Entry 5VHH (electron microscopy, 6.10 A resolution (low resolution: residue-level contacts below are approximate; hydrogen-bond / salt-bridge calls are withheld)); this record covers chains X and Y of the 19 polymer chains in the assembly.

Chain X:
Molecule: 26S proteasome non-ATPase regulatory subunit 11
Source organism: Homo sapiens
UniProtKB: O00231 (PSD11_HUMAN); residues 38-422 here = UniProt positions 38-422
Sequence (385 residues; each row starts with the number of its first residue):
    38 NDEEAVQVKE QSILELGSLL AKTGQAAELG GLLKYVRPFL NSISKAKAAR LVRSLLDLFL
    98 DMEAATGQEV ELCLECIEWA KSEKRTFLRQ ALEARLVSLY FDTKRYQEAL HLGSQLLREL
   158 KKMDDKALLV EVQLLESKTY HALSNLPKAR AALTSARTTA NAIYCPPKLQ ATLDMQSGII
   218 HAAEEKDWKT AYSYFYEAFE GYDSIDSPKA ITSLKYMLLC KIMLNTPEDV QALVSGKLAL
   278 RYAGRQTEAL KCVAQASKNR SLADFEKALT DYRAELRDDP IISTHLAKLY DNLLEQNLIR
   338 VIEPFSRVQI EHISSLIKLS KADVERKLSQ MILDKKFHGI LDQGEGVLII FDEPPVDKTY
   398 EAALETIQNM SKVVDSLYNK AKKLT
Curated features (UniProtKB/Swiss-Prot):
  - cross-link: K274 (Glycyl lysine isopeptide (Lys-Gly) (interchain with G-Cter in SUMO2))
  - mutagenesis: S79 (S79A: Does not affect phosphorylation by AMPK; when associated with A-14 and A-272), S272 (S272A: Does not affect phosphorylation by AMPK; when associated with A14- and A-79)

Chain Y:
Molecule: 26S proteasome non-ATPase regulatory subunit 6
Source organism: Homo sapiens
UniProtKB: Q15008 (PSMD6_HUMAN); residue numbers follow UniProt; this construct covers 12-389
Sequence (378 residues; row label = number of the first residue in the row):
    12 PKNPDLRIAQ LRFLLSLPEH RGDAAVRDEL MAAVRDNNMA PYYEALCKSL DWQIDVDLLN
    72 KMKKANEDEL KRLDEELEDA EKNLGESEIR DAMMAKAEYL CRIGDKEGAL TAFRKTYDKT
   132 VALGHRLDIV FYLLRIGLFY MDNDLITRNT EKAKSLIEEG GDWDRRNRLK VYQGLYCVAI
   192 RDFKQAAELF LDTVSTFTSY ELMDYKTFVT YTVYVSMIAL ERPDLREKVI KGAEILEVLH
   252 SLPAVRQYLF SLYECRYSVF FQSLAVVEQE MKKDWLFAPH YRYYVREMRI HAYSQLLESY
   312 RSLTLGYMAE AFGVGVEFID QELSRFIAAG RLHCKIDKVN EIVETNRPDS KNWQYQETIK
   372 KGDLLLNRVQ KLSRVINM

Interface between chain X and chain Y:
Contacting residue pairs - 51 pairs, chain X then chain Y:
  Y177(X) - E248(Y)
  L180(X) - L247(Y)
  L180(X) - E248(Y)
  L180(X) - H251(Y)
  S181(X) - A244(Y)
  S181(X) - L247(Y)
  N182(X) - A244(Y)
  N182(X) - E248(Y)
  E362(X) - Y311(Y)
  R363(X) - E265(Y)
  R363(X) - R267(Y)
  S366(X) - S310(Y)
  S366(X) - Y311(Y)
  Q367(X) - R233(Y)
  Q367(X) - Y264(Y)
  I369(X) - S310(Y)
  L370(X) - R233(Y)
  L370(X) - Q306(Y)
  L370(X) - E309(Y)
  L370(X) - S310(Y)
  I377(X) - S310(Y)
  I377(X) - R312(Y)
  L378(X) - S310(Y)
  L378(X) - R312(Y)
  D379(X) - R312(Y)
  D379(X) - S313(Y)
  Q380(X) - Y311(Y)
  Q380(X) - S313(Y)
  Q380(X) - L314(Y)
  Q380(X) - Y318(Y)
  V384(X) - R312(Y)
  I386(X) - R312(Y)
  F388(X) - K362(Y)
  D389(X) - K362(Y)
  E390(X) - K362(Y)
  E390(X) - Q365(Y)
  P392(X) - Y366(Y)
  K395(X) - Y366(Y)
  T396(X) - Q365(Y)
  T396(X) - Y366(Y)
  M407(X) - L375(Y)
  M407(X) - R379(Y)
  V410(X) - R379(Y)
  V411(X) - R379(Y)
  L414(X) - R379(Y)
  L414(X) - K382(Y)
  L414(X) - V386(Y)
  K417(X) - L383(Y)
  K417(X) - V386(Y)
  L421(X) - V386(Y)
  L421(X) - M389(Y)
Also at the interface, not in a pair above, chain X (33 interface residues in all): A179, D371, V393, A400, T403
Also at the interface, not in a pair above, chain Y (29 interface residues in all): T315, T369, K372, L376

Overview:
Chain X and chain Y form an interface of 33 and 29 residues respectively. UniProt lists 2 mutagenesis sites on
chain X.
Here chain X is 26S proteasome non-ATPase regulatory subunit 11 and chain Y is 26S proteasome non-ATPase
regulatory subunit 6, both from Homo sapiens. Entry 5VHH (Conformational Landscape of the p28-Bound Human
Proteasome Regulatory Particle) was determined by electron microscopy, deposited together with 5VGZ, 5VHF,
5VHI, 5VHJ, 5VHM, 5VHN and 5 further entries.
